PDB entry 8RNC | electron microscopy, 3.52 A resolution | chains A and C of the 9 polymer chains in the assembly

[Chain A]
Protein: Polymerase acidic protein
Source organism: Influenza B virus (B/Memphis/13/2003)
Notes: EC 3.1.-.-
UniProtKB: Q5V8Z9 (Q5V8Z9_9INFB); numbering as in UniProt (aligned over 1-726)
Amino-acid sequence (726 residues; each row starts with the number of its first residue):
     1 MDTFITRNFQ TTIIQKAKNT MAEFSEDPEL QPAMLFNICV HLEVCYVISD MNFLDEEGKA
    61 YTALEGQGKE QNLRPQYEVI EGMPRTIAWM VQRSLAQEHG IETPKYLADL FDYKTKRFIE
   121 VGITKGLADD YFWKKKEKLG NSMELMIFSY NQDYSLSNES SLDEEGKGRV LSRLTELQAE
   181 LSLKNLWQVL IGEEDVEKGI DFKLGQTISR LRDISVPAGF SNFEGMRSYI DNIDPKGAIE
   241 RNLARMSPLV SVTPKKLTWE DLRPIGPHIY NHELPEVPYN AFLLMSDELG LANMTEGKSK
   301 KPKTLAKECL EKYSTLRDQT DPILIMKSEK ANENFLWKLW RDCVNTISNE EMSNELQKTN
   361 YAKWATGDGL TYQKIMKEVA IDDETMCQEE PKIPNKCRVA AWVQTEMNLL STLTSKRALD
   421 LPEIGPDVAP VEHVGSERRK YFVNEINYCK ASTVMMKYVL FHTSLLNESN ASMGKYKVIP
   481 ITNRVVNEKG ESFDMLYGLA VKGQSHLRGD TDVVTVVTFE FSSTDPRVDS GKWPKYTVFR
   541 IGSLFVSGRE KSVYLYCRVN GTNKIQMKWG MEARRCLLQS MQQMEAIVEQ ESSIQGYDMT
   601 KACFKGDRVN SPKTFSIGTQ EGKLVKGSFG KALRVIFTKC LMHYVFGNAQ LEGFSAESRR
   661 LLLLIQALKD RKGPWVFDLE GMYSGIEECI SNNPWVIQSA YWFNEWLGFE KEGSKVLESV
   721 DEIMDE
Unresolved in the structure: 717-726
Reported in the primary citation:
  - mutagenesis - K631A/R634A: decreased catalytic activity
  - mutagenesis - K631A/R634A: decreased binding to Acidic leucine-rich nuclear phosphoprotein 32 family member A

[Chain C]
Protein: Polymerase basic protein 2
Source organism: Influenza B virus (B/Memphis/13/2003)
UniProtKB: Q5V8X3 (Q5V8X3_9INFB); residue numbers follow UniProt; this construct covers 1-770
Amino-acid sequence (799 residues; row label = number of the first residue in the row):
     1 MTLAKIELLK QLLRDNEAKT VLKQTTVDQY NIIRKFNTSR IEKNPSLRMK WAMCSNFPLA
    61 LTKGDMANRI PLEYKGIQLK TNAEDIGTKG QMCSIAAVTW WNTYGPIGDT EGFERVYESF
   121 FLRKMRLDNA TWGRITFGPV ERVRKRVLLN PLTKEMPPDE ASNVIMEILF PKEAGIPRES
   181 TWIHRELIKE KREKLKGTMI TPIVLAYMLE RELVARRRFL PVAGATSAEF IEMLHCLQGE
   241 NWRQIYHPGG NKLTESRSQS MIVACRKIIR RSIVASNPLE LAVEIANKTV IDTEPLKSCL
   301 AAIDGGDVAC DIIRAALGLK IRQRQRFGRL ELKRISGRGF KNDEEILIGN GTIQKIGIWD
   361 GEEEFHVRCG ECRGILKKSK MKLEKLLINS AKKEDMRDLI ILCMVFSQDT RMFQGVRGEI
   421 NFLNRAGQLL SPMYQLQRYF LNRSNDLFDQ WGYEESPKAS ELHGINESMN ASDYTLKGVV
   481 VTRNVIDDFS STETEKVSIT KNLSLIKRTG EVIMGANDVS ELESQAQLMI TYDTPKMWEM
   541 GTTKELVQNT YQWVLKNLVT LKAQFLLGKE DMFQWDAFEA FESIIPQKMA GQYSGFARAV
   601 LKQMRDQEVM KTDQFIKLLP FCFSPPKLRS NGEPYQFLKL VLKGGGENFI EVRKGSPLFS
   661 YNPQTEVLTI CGRMMSLKGK IEDEERNRSM GNAVLAGFLV SGKYDPDLGD FKTIEELEKL
   721 KPGEKANILL YQGKPVKVVK RKRYSALSND ISQGIKRQRM TVESMGWALS GWSHPQFEKG
   781 GGSGGGSGGS AWSHPQFEK
Unresolved in the structure: 250-255, 767-799
Construct notes: expression tag (771-799)

[Chain A / chain C interface]
Pairs across the interface - 103 pairs, chain A then chain C:
  Asn-8(A) / Arg-178(C)
  Gln-10(A) / Asn-287(C)
  Gln-10(A) / Ser-748(C)
  Gln-10(A) / Ile-751(C)
  Thr-11(A) / Leu-279(C)
  Thr-11(A) / Ala-315(C)
  Thr-11(A) / Ala-316(C)  hydrogen bond (side chain-backbone)
  Thr-11(A) / Leu-317(C)
  Thr-12(A) / Glu-280(C)
  Thr-12(A) / Val-283(C)
  Thr-12(A) / Ile-751(C)
  Ile-13(A) / Ile-751(C)  hydrophobic
  Gln-15(A) / Asn-277(C)
  Gln-15(A) / Leu-279(C)
  Gln-15(A) / Glu-280(C)  hydrogen bond
  Lys-16(A) / Glu-280(C)
  Tyr-46(A) / Gly-754(C)
  Tyr-46(A) / Ile-755(C)
  Tyr-46(A) / Gln-758(C)  hydrogen bond
  Ser-49(A) / Arg-757(C)  hydrogen bond (backbone-side chain)
  Asp-50(A) / Asp-750(C)
  Asp-50(A) / Arg-757(C)
  Met-51(A) / Arg-743(C)
  Met-51(A) / Arg-757(C)
  Phe-53(A) / Arg-757(C)
  Thr-62(A) / Arg-743(C)  hydrogen bond
  Leu-64(A) / Thr-560(C)
  Leu-64(A) / Gln-564(C)
  Glu-65(A) / Asn-749(C)
  Glu-65(A) / Asp-750(C)
  Gly-66(A) / Trp-553(C)
  Gln-67(A) / Trp-553(C)
  Gln-67(A) / Thr-560(C)
  Gln-67(A) / Leu-561(C)
  Gln-67(A) / Trp-575(C)
  Gly-68(A) / Gln-574(C)
  Gly-68(A) / Trp-575(C)
  Lys-69(A) / Gln-574(C)
  Lys-69(A) / Trp-575(C)
  Glu-70(A) / Gln-574(C)  hydrogen bond (backbone-side chain)
  Pro-75(A) / Arg-757(C)
  Glu-78(A) / Thr-761(C)  hydrogen bond
  Val-79(A) / Gln-758(C)
  Glu-81(A) / Gln-758(C)  hydrogen bond (backbone-side chain)
  Met-83(A) / Gln-758(C)
  Ile-87(A) / Met-765(C)  hydrophobic
  Met-90(A) / Met-765(C)  hydrophobic
  Val-91(A) / Met-765(C)  hydrophobic
  Asn-151(A) / Lys-703(C)
  Gln-152(A) / Val-700(C)
  Gln-152(A) / Gly-702(C)
  Gln-152(A) / Lys-703(C)
  Asp-153(A) / Lys-703(C)  salt bridge
  Glu-165(A) / Leu-699(C)
  Glu-165(A) / Arg-743(C)  salt bridge
  Lys-167(A) / Ser-701(C)
  Gly-168(A) / Leu-699(C)
  Gly-168(A) / Val-700(C)
  Gly-168(A) / Ser-701(C)
  Arg-169(A) / Leu-699(C)
  Leu-171(A) / Val-700(C)
  Leu-171(A) / Ser-701(C)
  Ser-172(A) / Ile-176(C)
  Ser-172(A) / Leu-699(C)
  Ser-172(A) / Val-700(C)  hydrogen bond (side chain-backbone)
  Thr-175(A) / Ile-176(C)
  Thr-175(A) / Val-700(C)
  Thr-175(A) / Leu-730(C)
  Glu-176(A) / Ile-176(C)
  Glu-176(A) / Arg-178(C)
  Gln-178(A) / Lys-734(C)  hydrogen bond
  Ala-179(A) / Tyr-731(C)
  Glu-180(A) / Asp-159(C)
  Glu-180(A) / Arg-178(C)  salt bridge
  Ser-182(A) / Asp-28(C)
  Gln-188(A) / Gln-29(C)
  Ala-429(A) / Trp-132(C)  hydrophobic
  Ala-429(A) / Gln-244(C)
  Pro-430(A) / Trp-132(C)
  Pro-430(A) / Gly-133(C)
  Pro-430(A) / Ile-135(C)
  Pro-430(A) / Gln-244(C)
  Val-431(A) / Ile-135(C)
  Val-431(A) / Trp-242(C)  hydrophobic
  Arg-438(A) / Phe-137(C)
  Asn-467(A) / Cys-54(C)
  Asn-470(A) / Trp-51(C)  hydrogen bond (side chain-backbone)
  Asn-470(A) / Cys-54(C)
  Asp-510(A) / Leu-47(C)
  Asp-510(A) / Trp-51(C)
  Lys-564(A) / Trp-51(C)
  Lys-568(A) / Asn-44(C)
  Lys-568(A) / Ser-46(C)
  Lys-568(A) / Leu-47(C)
  Met-571(A) / Lys-50(C)  hydrogen bond
  Glu-572(A) / Lys-50(C)  salt bridge
  Glu-589(A) / Trp-242(C)  hydrogen bond
  Ser-592(A) / Phe-137(C)
  Ser-593(A) / Phe-137(C)
  Ser-593(A) / Pro-139(C)
  Ser-593(A) / Asn-241(C)
  Gly-596(A) / Phe-137(C)
  Asp-598(A) / Phe-137(C)
Also at the interface, not in a pair above, chain A (73 interface residues in all): Asp-2, Thr-6, Lys-18, Glu-29, Glu-43, Tyr-77, Gly-82, Glu-164, Lys-184, Val-434, Leu-466, Gln-590, Tyr-597
Also at the interface, not in a pair above, chain C (67 interface residues in all): Glu-179, Cys-236, Gly-318, Lys-496, Ser-498, Ile-499, Lys-501, Arg-508, Asp-571, Asp-576, Val-736, Val-739, Ser-745, Leu-747, Val-762
Interface features reported in the paper:
  - residue pairs: Ala-63(A)/Trp-575(C)
  - interface residues, chain C: Trp-575(C)

[Overview]
Chain A and chain C form an interface of 73 and 67 residues respectively, with 13 hydrogen bonds and 4 salt
bridges. Polar contacts include Asp-153(A)/Lys-703(C), Glu-165(A)/Arg-743(C) and Glu-180(A)/Arg-178(C). The
authors report a contact between Ala-63(A) and Trp-575(C). From the paper: K631A/R634A of chain A reduce
catalytic activity; the interface residue Trp-575(C).
Here chain A is Polymerase acidic protein and chain C is Polymerase basic protein 2, both from Influenza B
virus (B/Memphis/13/2003). Entry 8RNC (Influenza B polymerase, replication complex, an asymmetric polymerase
dimer bound to human ANP32A (from "Influenza B ...) was determined by electron microscopy (same publication as
8RN1, 8RN2, 8RN3, 8RN4, 8RN5, 8RN6 and 5 further entries).
